Entry 8S9I (X-ray diffraction, 3.53 A resolution); this record covers chains A and B of the 3 polymer chains in the assembly.

# Chain A
Name: Dda helicase
UniProt: A0A6B9WEE3 (A0A6B9WEE3_9CAUD); residue numbers follow UniProt; this construct covers 1-439
Chain sequence (459 residues; numbered -19 to 439; the number before each row is that of its first residue; numbers below 1 keep their minus sign (Met-19 is residue -19)):
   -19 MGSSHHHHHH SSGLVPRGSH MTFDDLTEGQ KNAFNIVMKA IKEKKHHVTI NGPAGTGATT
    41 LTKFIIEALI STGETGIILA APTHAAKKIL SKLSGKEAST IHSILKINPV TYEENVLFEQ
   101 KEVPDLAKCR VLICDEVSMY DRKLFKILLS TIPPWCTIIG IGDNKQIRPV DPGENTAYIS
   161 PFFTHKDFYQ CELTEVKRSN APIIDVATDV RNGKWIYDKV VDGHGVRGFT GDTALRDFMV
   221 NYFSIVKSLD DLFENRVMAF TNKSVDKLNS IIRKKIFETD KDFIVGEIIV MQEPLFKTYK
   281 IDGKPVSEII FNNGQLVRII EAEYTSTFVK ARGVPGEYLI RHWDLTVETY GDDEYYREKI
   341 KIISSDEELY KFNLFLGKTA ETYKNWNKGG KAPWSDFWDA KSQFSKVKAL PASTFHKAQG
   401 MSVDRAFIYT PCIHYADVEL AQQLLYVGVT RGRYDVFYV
Unresolved in the structure: -19 to 3
Differences from the reference sequence: initiating methionine (-19); expression tag (-18 to 0); conflict Ala38 (Lys in A0A6B9WEE3), Phe276 (Ile in A0A6B9WEE3), Val418 (Ala in A0A6B9WEE3)
What the authors report for this chain:
  - conformationally variable residues (loop rearrangement): Lys86 to Ala107

# Chain B
Molecule: dT8
Sequence (8 nucleotides; row label = number of the first residue in the row):
   600 TTTTTTTT
Unresolved in the structure: 605-607

# How chain A and chain B interact
Contacting residue pairs - 14 pairs, chain A then chain B:
  Val150(A) with DT603(B), sugar contact
  Phe240(A) with DT601(B), sugar contact; DT602(B), sugar contact
  Thr241(A) with DT601(B), phosphate contact; DT602(B), phosphate contact
  Asn242(A) with DT602(B), hydrogen bond to the phosphate; DT603(B), phosphate contact
  Asn293(A) with DT604(B), phosphate contact
  Thr394(A) with DT603(B), phosphate contact
  His396(A) with DT602(B), phosphate contact; DT603(B), phosphate contact
  Lys397(A) with DT603(B), salt bridge to the phosphate
  Tyr415(A) with DT601(B), phosphate contact
  Leu420(A) with DT602(B), base contact
Also at the interface, not in a pair above, chain A (11 interface residues in all): Gln272

# Overview
11 residues of chain A face 4 of chain B across their interface; the contacts include 1 hydrogen bond and 1
salt bridge. Polar contacts include Asn242(A)-DT602(B) and Lys397(A)-DT603(B). From the paper: conformational
variability at Lys86(A).
Chain A is Dda helicase and chain B is dT8; the structure, Crystal structure of the gp32 C-terminal
peptide/Dda/dT8, was determined by X-ray diffraction (same publication as 8GME).
